PDB entry 3E95 | X-ray diffraction, 2.50 A resolution | chains B and C of the 3 polymer chains in the assembly

# Chain B
Name: Ubiquitin carrier protein
Organism: Plasmodium falciparum 3D7
Notes: EC 6.3.2.-
UniProt: Q8I3J4 (Q8I3J4_PLAF7); residues 2-151 here correspond to UniProt positions 3-152 (UniProt number = residue number + 1)
Sequence (151 residues; row label = number of the first residue in the row):
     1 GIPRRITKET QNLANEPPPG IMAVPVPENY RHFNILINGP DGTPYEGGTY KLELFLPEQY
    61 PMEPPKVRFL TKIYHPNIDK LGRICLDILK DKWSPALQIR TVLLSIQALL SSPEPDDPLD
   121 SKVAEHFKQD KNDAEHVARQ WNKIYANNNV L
Unresolved in the structure: 1, 118-119, 150-151
Differences from the reference sequence: expression tag (1)

# Chain C
Name: Ubiquitin-conjugating enzyme E2
Organism: Plasmodium falciparum 3D7
UniProt: O97241 (O97241_PLAF7); residues 19-158 here correspond to UniProt positions 1-140 (UniProt number = residue number - 18)
Sequence (158 residues; each row starts with the number of its first residue):
     1 MHHHHHHSSG RENLYFQGMS EVIVPRSFRL LDELERGQKG NVSEGVSFGL ESADDITLSN
    61 WSCTIFGQPG TVFENRIYSL TIFCDDNYPD SPPTVKFDTK IEMSCVDNCG RVIKNNLHIL
   121 KNWNRNYTIE TILISLRQEM LSSANKRLPQ PNEGEVYS
Unresolved in the structure: 1-20
Differences from the reference sequence: expression tag (1-18)

# How chain B and chain C interact
Residue-residue contacts - 27 pairs, chain B then chain C:
  Asn-29(B) / Ile-23(C)  hydrogen bond (side chain-backbone)
  Arg-31(B) / Val-22(C)
  His-32(B) / Pro-25(C)
  His-32(B) / Phe-28(C)
  Glu-53(B) / Ser-27(C)  hydrogen bond
  Glu-53(B) / Phe-28(C)
  Leu-54(B) / Phe-28(C)  hydrophobic
  Phe-55(B) / Val-22(C)  hydrophobic
  Phe-55(B) / Ile-23(C)
  Phe-55(B) / Val-24(C)  hydrophobic
  Phe-55(B) / Pro-25(C)
  Phe-55(B) / Phe-28(C)  hydrophobic
  Lys-66(B) / Phe-28(C)
  Val-67(B) / Phe-28(C)
  Arg-68(B) / Ser-27(C)
  Arg-68(B) / Leu-31(C)
  Arg-68(B) / Ile-56(C)  hydrogen bond (side chain-backbone)
  Lys-80(B) / Ala-53(C)
  Lys-80(B) / Asp-54(C)
  Leu-81(B) / Leu-34(C)  hydrophobic
  Leu-81(B) / Leu-50(C)  hydrophobic
  Leu-81(B) / Ala-53(C)
  Leu-81(B) / Asp-55(C)
  Leu-81(B) / Leu-58(C)  hydrophobic
  Arg-83(B) / Leu-31(C)
  Arg-83(B) / Leu-34(C)
  Arg-83(B) / Gln-38(C)  hydrogen bond
Other interface residues (no listed pair), chain B (13 interface residues in all): Glu-58

# In short
13 residues of chain B face 15 of chain C across their interface, with 4 hydrogen bonds. Among the polar pairs
are Asn-29(B)/Ile-23(C), Glu-53(B)/Ser-27(C) and Arg-68(B)/Ile-56(C).
Chain B is Ubiquitin carrier protein and chain C is Ubiquitin-conjugating enzyme E2, both from Plasmodium
falciparum 3D7; the structure, Crystal Structure of the Plasmodium Falciparum ubiquitin conjugating enzyme
complex, PfUBC13-PfUev1a, was determined by X-ray diffraction.
